Entry 6OEP (electron microscopy, 3.70 A resolution); this record covers chains A and J of the 8 polymer chains in the assembly.

== Chain A ==
Name: V(D)J recombination-activating protein 1
Organism: Mus musculus
Notes: EC 3.1.-.-, 2.3.2.27
Reference sequence: P15919 (RAG1_MOUSE); numbering as in UniProt (aligned over 1-1040)
Amino-acid sequence (1040 residues; numbered 1 to 1040; the number before each row is that of its first residue):
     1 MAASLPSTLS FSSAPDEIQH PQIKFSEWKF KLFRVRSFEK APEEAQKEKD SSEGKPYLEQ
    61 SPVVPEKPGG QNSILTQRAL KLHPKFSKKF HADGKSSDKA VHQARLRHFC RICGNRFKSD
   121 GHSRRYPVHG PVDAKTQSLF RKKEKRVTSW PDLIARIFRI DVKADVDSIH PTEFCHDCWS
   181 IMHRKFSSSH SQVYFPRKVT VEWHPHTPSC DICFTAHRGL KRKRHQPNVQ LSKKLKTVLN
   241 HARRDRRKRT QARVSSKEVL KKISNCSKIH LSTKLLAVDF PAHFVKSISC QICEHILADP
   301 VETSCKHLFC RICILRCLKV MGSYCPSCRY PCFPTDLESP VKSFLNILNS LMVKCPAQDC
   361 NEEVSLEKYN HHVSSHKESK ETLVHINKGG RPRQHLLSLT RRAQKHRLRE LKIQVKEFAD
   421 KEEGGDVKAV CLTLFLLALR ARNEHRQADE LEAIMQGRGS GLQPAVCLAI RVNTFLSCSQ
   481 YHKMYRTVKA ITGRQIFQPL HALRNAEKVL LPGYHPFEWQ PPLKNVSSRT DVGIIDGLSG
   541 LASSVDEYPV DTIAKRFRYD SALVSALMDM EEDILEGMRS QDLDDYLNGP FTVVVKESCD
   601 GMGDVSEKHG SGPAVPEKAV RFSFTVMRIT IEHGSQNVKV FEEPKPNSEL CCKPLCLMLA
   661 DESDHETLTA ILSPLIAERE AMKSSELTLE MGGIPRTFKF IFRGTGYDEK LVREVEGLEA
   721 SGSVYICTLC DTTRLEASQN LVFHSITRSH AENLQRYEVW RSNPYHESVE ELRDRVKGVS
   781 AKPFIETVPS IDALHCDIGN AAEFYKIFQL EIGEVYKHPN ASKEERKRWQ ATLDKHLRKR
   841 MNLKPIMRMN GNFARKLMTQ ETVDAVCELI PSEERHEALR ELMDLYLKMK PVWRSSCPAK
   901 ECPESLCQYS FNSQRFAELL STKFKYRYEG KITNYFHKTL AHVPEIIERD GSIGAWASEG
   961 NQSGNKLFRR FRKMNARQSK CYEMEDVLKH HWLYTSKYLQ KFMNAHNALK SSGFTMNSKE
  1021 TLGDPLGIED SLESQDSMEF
Not modelled in the structure: 1-400, 609-612, 1009-1040
Construct notes: engineered mutation Gln962 (Glu in P15919)
Bound ions: Ca2+ site 1: Asp600, Gln962 (shared with 1 residue of chain I); Ca2+ site 2: Asp600, Asp708 (shared with 2 residues of chain I); Zn2+: Cys727, Cys730, His937, His942
UniProt features mapped onto this chain:
  - zinc finger: Cys290 to Arg329 (RING-type), Leu351 to Lys380 (RAG1-type)
  - DNA-binding region: Gly389 to Gln456 (NBD)
  - binding site (Zn(2+)): Cys266, His270, Cys290, Cys293, His295, Cys305, His307, Cys310, Cys313, Cys325, Cys328, Cys355, Cys360, His372, His376
  - binding site (a divalent metal cation): Asp600, Asp708
  - site: Trp893 (Essential for DNA hairpin formation, participates in base-stacking interactions near the cleavage site)
  - cross-link: Lys233 (Glycyl lysine isopeptide (Lys-Gly) (interchain with G-Cter in ubiquitin))
  - mutagenesis: Lys233 (K233M: Abolishes autoubiquitination), His307 (H307A: Displays lower E3 ligase activity and affects the joining step of V(D)J recombination), Cys325 (C325G: Loss of E3 ligase activity and affects the joining step of V(D)J recombination), Arg391 (R391A: Defects in converting nicked products to hairpins; R391L: Impairs DNA-binding and hairpin formation while maintaining some nicking activity), Arg393 (R393A: Impairs DNA-binding and hairpin formation while maintaining some nicking activity), Arg401 (R401A: Allows robust hairpin activity), Arg402 (R402A: Defects in converting nicked products to hairpins), Lys405 (K405A: Reduced hairpin activity), His406 (H406A: Allows robust hairpin activity), Arg407 (R407A: Impairs DNA-binding and reduces hairpin formation without affecting nicking activity), Asn443 (N443A: Impairs DNA-binding; when associated with A-445), His445 (H445A: Impairs DNA-binding; when associated with A-443), 22 further mutagenesis entries in UniProt
From the paper describing this entry:
  - mutagenesis - E962Q: abolished catalytic activity (citing earlier work)
  - mutagenesis - R848A: increased catalytic activity

== Chain J ==
Molecule: 61-nt DNA strand
Sequence (61 nucleotides; each row starts with the number of its first residue; numbers below 1 keep their minus sign (DC-3 is residue -3)):
    -3 CCTGGATCTG GCCTGTCTTA CACAGTGATG CAAATCAAGT GTGAAGCCAG ACAAAAACCC
    57 G
Not modelled in the structure: -3 to 0

== Interface between chain A and chain J ==
Residue-residue contacts (14; chain A residue first):
  Ser477(A) with DT22(J), phosphate contact; DG23(J), phosphate contact
  Cys478(A) with DG23(J), hydrogen bond to the phosphate
  Ser479(A) with DT22(J), phosphate contact
  Arg504(A) with DA24(J), salt bridge to the phosphate; DT25(J), base contact
  Met974(A) with DT22(J), sugar contact
  Asn975(A) with DT22(J), phosphate contact; DG23(J), hydrogen bond to the phosphate
  Ala976(A) with DT22(J), sugar contact
  Arg977(A) with DT22(J), base contact; DG23(J), sugar contact; DA24(J), sugar contact
  Lys989(A) with DA24(J), phosphate contact
Other interface residues (no listed pair), chain A (15 interface residues in all): Arg402, Lys405, Gln480, Gln978, Asp986, His990
Other interface residues (no listed pair), chain J (7 interface residues in all): DG21, DC44, DA47

== In short ==
15 residues of chain A and 7 residues of chain J are in contact, with 2 hydrogen bonds and 1 salt bridge.
Among the polar pairs are Cys478(A)-DG23(J), Asn975(A)-DG23(J) and Arg504(A)-DA24(J). From the paper: E962Q of
chain A abolishes catalytic activity; R848A of chain A increases catalytic activity.
Here chain A is V(D)J recombination-activating protein 1 (Mus musculus) and chain J is a 61-nt DNA strand.
Entry 6OEP (Cryo-EM structure of mouse RAG1/2 12RSS-NFC/23RSS-PRC complex (DNA1)) was determined by electron
microscopy (same publication as 6OEM, 6OEN, 6OEO, 6OEQ, 6OER and 6V0V).
